8FNF - chains g and 10 of the 8 polymer chains in the assembly; structure by electron microscopy, 3.50 A resolution.

== Chain g ==
Molecule: gRNA
From: Trypanosoma brucei
Sequence (16 nucleotides; each row starts with the number of its first residue; numbers below 1 keep their minus sign (U-16 is residue -16)):
   -16 UUUUUUUAAA UAAUUU

== Chain 10 ==
Molecule: RAP domain-containing protein
From: Trypanosoma brucei
Reference sequence: Q57VS6 (Q57VS6_TRYB2); residues 1-543 here = UniProt positions 1-543
Amino-acid sequence (543 residues; each row starts with the number of its first residue):
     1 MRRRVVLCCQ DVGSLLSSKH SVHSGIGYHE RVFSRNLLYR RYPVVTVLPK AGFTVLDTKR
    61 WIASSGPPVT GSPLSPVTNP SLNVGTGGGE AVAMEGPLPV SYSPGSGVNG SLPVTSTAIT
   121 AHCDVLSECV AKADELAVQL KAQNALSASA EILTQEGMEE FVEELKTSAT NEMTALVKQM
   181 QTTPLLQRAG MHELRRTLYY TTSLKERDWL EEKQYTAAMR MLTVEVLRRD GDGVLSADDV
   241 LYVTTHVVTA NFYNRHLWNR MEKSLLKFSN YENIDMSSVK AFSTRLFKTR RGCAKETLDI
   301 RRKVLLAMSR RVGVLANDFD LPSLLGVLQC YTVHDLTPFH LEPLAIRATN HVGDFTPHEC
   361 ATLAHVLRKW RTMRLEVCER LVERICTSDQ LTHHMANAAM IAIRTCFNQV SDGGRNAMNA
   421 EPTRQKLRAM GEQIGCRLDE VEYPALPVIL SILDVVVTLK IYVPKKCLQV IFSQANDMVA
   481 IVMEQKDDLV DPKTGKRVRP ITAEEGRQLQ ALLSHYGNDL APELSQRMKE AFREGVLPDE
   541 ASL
Unresolved in the structure: 1-96, 107-113, 142-153, 489-499, 543

== Interface between chain g and chain 10 ==
Residue-residue contacts - 46 pairs, chain g then chain 10:
  U-13(g) with Arg371(10), phosphate contact
  U-12(g) with Arg368(10), sugar contact; Arg371(10), phosphate contact
  U-11(g) with Arg368(10), salt bridge to the phosphate; Ile401(10), sugar contact; Arg404(10), hydrogen bond to the sugar
  U-10(g) with His365(10), hydrogen bond to the base; Arg368(10), salt bridge to the phosphate; Lys369(10), hydrogen bond to the base
  A-9(g) with Pro444(10), base contact; Ala445(10), base contact
  A-8(g) with Arg291(10), salt bridge to the phosphate; Gln329(10), base contact; Thr332(10), hydrogen bond to the base; Val333(10), base contact; Thr362(10), sugar contact; His365(10), base contact; Val366(10), base contact; His394(10), hydrogen bond to the sugar
  A-7(g) with Phe287(10), base contact; Arg291(10), hydrogen bond to the base; Val333(10), base contact; His358(10), salt bridge to the phosphate; Thr362(10), phosphate contact
  U-6(g) with Thr356(10), base contact; His358(10), base contact; Glu359(10), base contact
  A-5(g) with Lys280(10), hydrogen bond to the phosphate; Ser283(10), base contact; Thr284(10), hydrogen bond to the sugar; Phe287(10), base contact; Lys288(10), salt bridge to the phosphate; Gly326(10), hydrogen bond to the base; Val327(10), hydrogen bond to the base; Cys330(10), base contact
  A-4(g) with Lys280(10), salt bridge to the phosphate
  U-3(g) with Ser277(10), phosphate contact
  U-2(g) with Ser127(10), hydrogen bond to the sugar; Arg196(10), phosphate contact; Tyr200(10), sugar contact
  U-1(g) with His192(10), base contact; Arg195(10), hydrogen bond to the base; Arg196(10), salt bridge to the phosphate; Tyr199(10), sugar contact; Tyr200(10), hydrogen bond to the phosphate; Tyr242(10), hydrogen bond to the sugar
Other interface residues (no listed pair), chain 10 (41 interface residues in all): Gly105, Ser106, Arg290, Asp320, His393, Asn397, Val448

== In short ==
13 residues of chain g and 41 residues of chain 10 are in contact, with 14 hydrogen bonds and 7 salt bridges.
Polar contacts include U-10(g)-His365(10), U-10(g)-Lys369(10) and A-8(g)-Thr332(10).
Chain g is gRNA and chain 10 is RAP domain-containing protein, both from Trypanosoma brucei; the structure,
Cryo-EM structure of RNase-untreated RESC-C in trypanosomal RNA editing, was determined by electron microscopy
together with 8FN4, 8FN6, 8FNC, 8FNI and 8FNK from the same study.
